7VO9 - chains G and M of the 6 polymer chains in the assembly; structure by electron microscopy, 3.80 A resolution.

# Chain G (and M)
Protein: Putative metal uptake regulation protein
Source organism: Streptomyces coelicolor (strain ATCC BAA-471 / A3(2) / M145)
Notes: chain M of this document is another copy of the same molecule, construct and numbering; everything in this record applies to it too
UniProtKB: Q9L2H5 (Q9L2H5_STRCO); residue numbers follow UniProt; this construct covers 1-139
Amino-acid sequence (159 residues; each row starts with the number of its first residue; numbers below 1 keep their minus sign (Met-19 is residue -19)):
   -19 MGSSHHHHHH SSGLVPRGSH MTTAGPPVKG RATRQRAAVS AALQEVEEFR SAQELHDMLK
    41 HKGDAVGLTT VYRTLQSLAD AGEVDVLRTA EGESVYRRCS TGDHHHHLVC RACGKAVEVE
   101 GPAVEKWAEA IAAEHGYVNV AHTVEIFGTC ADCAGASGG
Unresolved in the structure: -19 to 5, 137-139
Construct notes: initiating methionine (-19); expression tag (-18 to 0)
Metal / ion sites: Zn2+ site 1: Cys79, His85, His87; Zn2+ site 2: His84, His86, His122; Zn2+ site 3: Cys90, Cys93, Cys130, Cys133
From the paper describing this entry:
  - mutagenesis - R11A, D37A/H41A, R53A: decreased binding to the 84-nt DNA strand

# Chain G / chain M interface
Pairs across the interface (6; chain G residue first):
  Asp37(G) - Asp37(M)
  Asp37(G) - Lys40(M)  salt bridge
  Asp37(G) - His41(M)
  Lys40(G) - Gln33(M)
  Lys40(G) - Asp37(M)  salt bridge
  His41(G) - His41(M)
Also at the interface, not in a pair above, chain G (5 interface residues in all): Gln33, Glu34

# Summary
5 residues of chain G and 4 residues of chain M are in contact, with 2 salt bridges. The salt-bridged pair is
Asp37(G)-Lys40(M). Cys79(G), His85(G) and His87(G) coordinate Zn2+ site 1. His84(G), His86(G) and His122(G)
coordinate Zn2+ site 2. From the paper: R11A, D37A/H41A and R53A of chain G reduce binding to the 84-nt DNA
strand.
Both chains are Putative metal uptake regulation protein (Streptomyces coelicolor (strain ATCC BAA-471 / A3(2)
/ M145)). Entry 7VO9 (Streptomyces coelicolor zinc uptake regulator complexed with zinc and DNA (dimer of
dimers)) was determined by electron microscopy (same publication as 7VO0, 7VPD, 7VPZ, 7X74, 7X75 and 7X76).
